3PV8 - chains A and B of the 3 polymer chains in the assembly; structure by X-ray diffraction, 1.52 A resolution.

Chain A:
Name: DNA polymerase I
From: Geobacillus kaustophilus
Notes: EC 2.7.7.7; fragment: Bacillus Fragment (analogous to E. coli Klenow Fragment)
UniProt: Q5KWC1 (Q5KWC1_GEOKA); residues 285-876 here correspond to UniProt positions 287-878 (UniProt number = residue number + 2)
Chain sequence (592 residues; numbered 285 to 876; the number before each row is that of its first residue):
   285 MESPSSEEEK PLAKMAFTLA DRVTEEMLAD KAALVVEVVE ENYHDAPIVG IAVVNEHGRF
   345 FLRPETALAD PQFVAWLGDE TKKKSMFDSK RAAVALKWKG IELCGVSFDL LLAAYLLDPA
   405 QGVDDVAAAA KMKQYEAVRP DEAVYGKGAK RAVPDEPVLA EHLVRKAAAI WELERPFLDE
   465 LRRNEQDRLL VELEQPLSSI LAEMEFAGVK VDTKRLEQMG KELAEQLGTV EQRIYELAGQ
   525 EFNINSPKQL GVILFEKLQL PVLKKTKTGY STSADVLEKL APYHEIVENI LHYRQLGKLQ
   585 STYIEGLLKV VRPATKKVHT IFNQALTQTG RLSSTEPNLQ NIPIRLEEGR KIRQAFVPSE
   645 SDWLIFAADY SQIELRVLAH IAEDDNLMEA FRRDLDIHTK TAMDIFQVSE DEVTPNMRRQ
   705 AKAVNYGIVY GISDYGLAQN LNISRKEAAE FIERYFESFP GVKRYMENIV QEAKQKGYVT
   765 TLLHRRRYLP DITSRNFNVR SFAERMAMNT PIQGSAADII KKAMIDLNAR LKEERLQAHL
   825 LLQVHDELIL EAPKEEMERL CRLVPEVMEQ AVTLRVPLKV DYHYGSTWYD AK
Not modelled in the structure: 285-297
Construct notes: engineered mutation Ala598 (Asp600 in Q5KWC1), Tyr710 (Phe712 in Q5KWC1)
Metal / ion sites: Mg2+: Asp653, Tyr654, Asp830 (together with 2',3'-dideoxy-thymidine-5'-triphosphate)
Small-molecule neighbours: 2',3'-dideoxy-thymidine-5'-triphosphate (D3T): Arg615, Asp653, Tyr654, Ser655, Gln656, Ile657, Glu658, His682, Arg702, Lys706, Ala707, Tyr710, Tyr714, Asp830

Chain B:
Molecule: 9-nt DNA strand
Notes: fragment: DNA primer strand
Sequence (9 nucleotides; row label = number of the first residue in the row):
    21 CCTGACTCX
Modified / non-standard residues: 2DT (3'-deoxythymidine-5'-monophosphate) at position 29

Interface between chain A and chain B:
Contacting residue pairs (32):
  Pro531(A) - DG24(B)  phosphate contact
  Pro531(A) - DA25(B)  phosphate contact
  Thr550(A) - DG24(B)  hydrogen bond to the phosphate
  Lys551(A) - DT23(B)  salt bridge to the phosphate
  Thr552(A) - DT23(B)  phosphate contact
  Thr552(A) - DG24(B)  hydrogen bond to the phosphate
  Ser555(A) - DA25(B)  phosphate contact
  Thr556(A) - DA25(B)  hydrogen bond to the phosphate
  Ser557(A) - DA25(B)  phosphate contact
  Ala558(A) - DC26(B)  phosphate contact
  Leu575(A) - DC26(B)  phosphate contact
  Arg578(A) - DA25(B)  hydrogen bond to the phosphate
  Arg578(A) - DC26(B)  salt bridge to the phosphate
  Gln579(A) - DC26(B)  phosphate contact
  Gln579(A) - DT27(B)  phosphate contact
  Lys582(A) - DC26(B)  base contact
  Tyr587(A) - DT27(B)  hydrogen bond to the sugar
  Arg615(A) - 2DT_29(B)  base contact
  Gln624(A) - DC28(B)  sugar contact
  Asn625(A) - DT27(B)  hydrogen bond to the base
  Asn625(A) - DC28(B)  sugar contact
  Ile626(A) - DC28(B)  sugar contact
  Pro627(A) - DT27(B)  phosphate contact
  Pro627(A) - DC28(B)  phosphate contact
  Ile628(A) - DC28(B)  hydrogen bond to the phosphate
  Ile628(A) - 2DT_29(B)  phosphate contact
  Arg629(A) - DT27(B)  salt bridge to the phosphate
  Arg629(A) - DC28(B)  salt bridge to the phosphate
  Val828(A) - 2DT_29(B)  sugar contact
  His829(A) - 2DT_29(B)  sugar contact
  Asp830(A) - 2DT_29(B)  sugar contact
  Glu831(A) - 2DT_29(B)  phosphate contact
Interface residues without a listed pair, chain A (26 interface residues in all): Tyr554, Arg637

Summary:
26 residues of chain A face 7 of chain B across their interface; the contacts include 7 hydrogen bonds and 4
salt bridges. Polar pairs include Asn625(A)-DT27(B), Tyr587(A)-DT27(B) and Thr550(A)-DG24(B). Ligands of chain
A: 2',3'-dideoxy-thymidine-5'-triphosphate. Asp653(A), Tyr654(A) and Asp830(A) coordinate Mg2+.
Here chain A is DNA polymerase I (Geobacillus kaustophilus) and chain B is a 9-nt DNA strand. Entry 3PV8
(Crystal Structure of Bacillus DNA Polymerase I Large Fragment Bound to DNA and ddTTP-dA in Closed ...) was
determined by X-ray diffraction together with 3PX0, 3PX4, 3PX6, 3TAP, 3TAQ, 3TAR, 3THV and 3TI0 from the same
study.
